PDB entry 7F6D | electron microscopy, 3.85 A resolution | chains H and G of the 8 polymer chains in the assembly

Chain H (and G):
Protein: NurA
Source organism: Deinococcus radiodurans R1
Notes: chain G of this document is another copy of the same molecule, construct and numbering; everything in this record applies to it too
UniProtKB: Q9RW33 (Q9RW33_DEIRA); residues 1-349 here = UniProt positions 1-349
Chain sequence (369 residues; each row starts with the number of its first residue; numbers below 1 keep their minus sign (Met-19 is residue -19)):
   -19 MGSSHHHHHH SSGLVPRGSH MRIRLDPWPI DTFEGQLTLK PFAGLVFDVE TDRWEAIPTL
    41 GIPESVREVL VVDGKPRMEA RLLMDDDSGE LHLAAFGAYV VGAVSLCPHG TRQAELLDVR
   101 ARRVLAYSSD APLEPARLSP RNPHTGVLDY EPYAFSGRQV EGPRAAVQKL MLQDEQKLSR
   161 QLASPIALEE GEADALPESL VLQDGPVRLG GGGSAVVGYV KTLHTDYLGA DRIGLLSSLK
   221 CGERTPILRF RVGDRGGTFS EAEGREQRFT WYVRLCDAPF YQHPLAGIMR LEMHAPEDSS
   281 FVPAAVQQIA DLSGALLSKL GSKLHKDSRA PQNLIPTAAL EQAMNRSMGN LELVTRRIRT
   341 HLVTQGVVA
Not modelled in the structure: -19 to 8, 135-138, 345-349
Construct notes: initiating methionine (-19); expression tag (-18 to 0)

Interface between chain H and chain G:
Contacting residue pairs (49):
  Pro9(H) with Asp66(G)
  Ile10(H) with Met64(G); Asp65(G); Asp66(G), hydrogen bond (backbone-side chain)
  Asp11(H) with Met64(G)
  Thr12(H) with Leu62(G); Leu63(G), hydrogen bond (backbone-backbone)
  Phe13(H) with Arg61(G)
  Glu14(H) with Leu63(G)
  Thr18(H) with Arg144(G)
  Pro21(H) with Arg144(G), hydrogen bond (backbone-side chain)
  Phe22(H) with Phe22(G), hydrophobic; Arg144(G)
  Ala23(H) with Glu141(G)
  Leu25(H) with Gln139(G); Val140(G); Glu141(G); Gly142(G); Pro143(G)
  Val26(H) with Val140(G)
  Arg61(H) with Phe13(G)
  Leu62(H) with Thr12(G); Phe13(G)
  Leu63(H) with Thr12(G), hydrogen bond (backbone-backbone); Glu14(G); His263(G)
  Met64(H) with Ile10(G); Asp11(G)
  Asp65(H) with Ile10(G)
  Asp66(H) with Pro9(G); Ile10(G), hydrogen bond (side chain-backbone)
  Leu71(H) with Asp206(G); Tyr207(G), hydrophobic
  Gln139(H) with Leu25(G); Val26(G)
  Val140(H) with Leu25(G); Val26(G)
  Glu141(H) with Ala23(G); Leu25(G)
  Gly142(H) with Leu25(G)
  Pro143(H) with Gly24(G); Leu25(G)
  Arg144(H) with Thr18(G), hydrogen bond; Pro21(G), hydrogen bond (side chain-backbone)
  Asp206(H) with Leu71(G)
  Tyr207(H) with Leu71(G), hydrophobic
  Tyr261(H) with Arg339(G)
  His263(H) with Leu63(G)
  Arg339(H) with Tyr261(G)
Other interface residues (no listed pair), chain H (36 interface residues in all): Gln16, Gly24, Phe27, Phe260, Leu342, Val343
Other interface residues (no listed pair), chain G (37 interface residues in all): Gln16, Lys20, Phe27, Phe260, Leu342, Val343

Summary:
36 residues of chain H face 37 of chain G across their interface; the contacts include 7 hydrogen bonds. Polar
contacts include Ile10(H)-Asp66(G), Pro21(H)-Arg144(G) and Arg144(H)-Thr18(G).
Chain H and chain G are both NurA (Deinococcus radiodurans R1); the structure, Reconstruction of the HerA-NurA
complex from Deinococcus radiodurans, was determined by electron microscopy.
